Entry 2GPL (X-ray diffraction, 2.81 A resolution); this record covers chains L and M of the 28 polymer chains in the assembly.

Chain L:
Protein: Proteasome component C5
Organism: Saccharomyces cerevisiae
Notes: EC 3.4.25.1
UniProt: P23724 (PSB1_YEAST); the construct lacks a stretch of the UniProt sequence and is renumbered around it, so the offset changes along the chain: -9 to -1 = UniProt 20-28; 1-70 = UniProt 29-98; 71-106 = UniProt 100-135; 107-144 = UniProt 138-175; 2 more segments
Amino-acid sequence (222 residues; numbered -9 to 194 plus 20 insertion-coded residues; 2 numbers in that range are skipped by the numbering (no residue carries them; nothing is unmodelled there); the number before each row is that of its first residue; a row labelled like 10A-10B holds insertion residues (10A, then the next letters in order); numbers below 1 keep their minus sign (Gln-9 is residue -9)):
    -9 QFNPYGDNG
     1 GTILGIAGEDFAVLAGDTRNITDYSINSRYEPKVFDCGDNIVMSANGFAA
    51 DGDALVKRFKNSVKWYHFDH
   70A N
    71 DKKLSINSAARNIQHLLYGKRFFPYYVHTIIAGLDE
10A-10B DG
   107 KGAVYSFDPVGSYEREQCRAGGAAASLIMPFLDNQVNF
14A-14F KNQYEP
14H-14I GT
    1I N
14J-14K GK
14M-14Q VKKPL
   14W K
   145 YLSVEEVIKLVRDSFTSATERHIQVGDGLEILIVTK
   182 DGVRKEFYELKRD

Chain M:
Protein: Proteasome component PRE4
Organism: Saccharomyces cerevisiae
Notes: EC 3.4.25.1
UniProt: P30657 (PSB4_YEAST); the construct lacks a stretch of the UniProt sequence and is renumbered around it, so the offset changes along the chain: -8 to -1 = UniProt 34-41; 1-70 = UniProt 42-111; 74-92 = UniProt 120-138; 93-105 = UniProt 141-153; 3 more segments
Amino-acid sequence (233 residues; each row starts with the number of its first residue; note: 6 numbers in that range are skipped by the numbering (no residue carries them; nothing is unmodelled there); a row labelled like 71B-71D holds insertion residues (71B, then the next letters in order); numbers below 1 keep their minus sign (Thr-8 is residue -8)):
    -8 TQQPIVTG
     1 TSVISMKYDNGVIIAADNLGSYGSLLRFNGVERLIPVGDNTVVGISGDIS
    51 DMQHIERLLKDLVTENAYDN
   69A P
   69C L
   70A A
   71A D
    72 A
71B-71D EEA
    74 LEPSYIFEYLATVMYQRRS
92A-92B KM
    93 NPLWNAIIVAGVQ
10A-10B SN
   106 GDQFLRYVNLLGVTYSSPTLATGFGAHMANPLLRKV
14A-14G VDRESDI
   144 PKTTVQVAEEAIVNAMRVLYYRDARSSRNFSLAIIDKN
   18A T
   183 GLTFKKNLQVENMKWDFAKDIKGYGTQKI

Chain L / chain M interface:
Pairs across the interface - 38 pairs, chain L then chain M:
  Gln-9(L) - Thr-8(M)  hydrogen bond
  Phe-8(L) - Thr-8(M)
  Phe-8(L) - Arg91(M)
  Phe-8(L) - Pro94(M)  hydrophobic
  Phe-8(L) - Leu116(M)  hydrophobic
  Asn-7(L) - Leu116(M)
  Pro-6(L) - Arg91(M)  hydrogen bond (backbone-side chain)
  Pro-6(L) - Met92B(M)  hydrophobic
  Pro-6(L) - Leu116(M)
  Tyr-5(L) - Arg91(M)
  Tyr-5(L) - Leu116(M)
  Asn-2(L) - Val118(M)
  Asn20(L) - Tyr120(M)
  Ser25(L) - His132(M)
  Ile26(L) - Arg139(M)  hydrogen bond (backbone-side chain)
  Asn27(L) - Tyr120(M)  hydrogen bond
  Asn27(L) - Ser122(M)
  Ser28(L) - Ser121(M)  hydrogen bond (side chain-backbone)
  Glu31(L) - Arg111(M)  salt bridge
  Glu31(L) - Tyr120(M)
  Glu31(L) - Ser121(M)  hydrogen bond (side chain-backbone)
  Phe48(L) - Arg91(M)
  Phe48(L) - Leu116(M)
  Phe48(L) - Val118(M)  hydrophobic
  Ala50(L) - Tyr88(M)  hydrophobic
  Ala50(L) - Leu116(M)
  Ala50(L) - Gly117(M)
  Ala50(L) - Val118(M)
  Asp51(L) - Tyr88(M)  hydrogen bond
  Asp51(L) - Arg91(M)  salt bridge
  Asp53(L) - Thr119(M)
  Ala54(L) - Tyr88(M)
  Lys57(L) - Glu81(M)  salt bridge
  Phe93(L) - Arg91(M)
  Phe93(L) - Ser92(M)
  Glu190(L) - Arg14C(M)  salt bridge
  Arg193(L) - Asp14B(M)  salt bridge
  Arg193(L) - Arg14C(M)
Other interface residues (no listed pair), chain L (26 interface residues in all): Gly-4, Arg29, Tyr30, Ala49, Tyr95
Other interface residues (no listed pair), chain M (22 interface residues in all): Trp96, Leu115, Leu125

In short:
26 residues of chain L and 22 residues of chain M are in contact, with 7 hydrogen bonds and 5 salt bridges.
Among the polar pairs are Glu31(L)-Arg111(M), Asp51(L)-Arg91(M) and Lys57(L)-Glu81(M).
Here chain L is Proteasome component C5 and chain M is Proteasome component PRE4, both from Saccharomyces
cerevisiae. Entry 2GPL (TMC-95 based biphenyl-ether macrocycles: specific proteasome inhibitors) was
determined by X-ray diffraction.
